4H13 - chains B and C of the 8 polymer chains in the assembly; structure by X-ray diffraction, 3.07 A resolution.

[Chain B]
Molecule: Cytochrome b6-f complex subunit 4
From: Mastigocladus laminosus
UniProtKB: P83792 (PETD_MASLA); residue numbers follow UniProt; this construct covers 1-160
Chain sequence (160 residues; row label = number of the first residue in the row):
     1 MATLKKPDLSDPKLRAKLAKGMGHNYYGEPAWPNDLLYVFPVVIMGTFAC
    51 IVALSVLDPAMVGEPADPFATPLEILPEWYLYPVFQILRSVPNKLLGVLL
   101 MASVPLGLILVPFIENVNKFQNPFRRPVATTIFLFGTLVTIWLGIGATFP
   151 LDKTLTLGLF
Small-molecule neighbours:
  - beta-carotene (BCR): V43, G46, T47
  - chlorophyll a (CLA): Y80, L81, P83, V84, I87, M101, A102, V104, P105, L106, L108, V111, I132, F133, F135, G136, V139, T140, L143
  - heme (HEM): N25, D35, V39, F40, V43, I44
  - dioleoyl-phosphatidylcholine (OPC; (7R,17E)-4-hydroxy-N,N,N,7-tetramethyl-7-[(8E)-octadec-8-enoyloxy]-10-oxo-3,5,9-trioxa-4-phosphaheptacos-17-en-1-aminium 4-oxide), molecule 1: C50, I51, L54
  - dioleoyl-phosphatidylcholine (OPC), molecule 2: I87, L100, S103, V104, G107, L108, V111, I114, E115, V117, N118, R126, P127, V128, A129, I132, L143
  - tridecyl-stigmatellin (TDS; 8-hydroxy-5,7-dimethoxy-3-methyl-2-tridecyl-4H-chromen-4-one), molecule 1: A31, D35, L36, L37, F40, P41
  - tridecyl-stigmatellin (TDS), molecule 2: I75, L76, P77, L81, F85, L88, M101

[Chain C]
Molecule: Apocytochrome f
From: Mastigocladus laminosus
UniProtKB: P83793 (CYF_MASLA); residues 1-289 here correspond to UniProt positions 45-333 (UniProt number = residue number + 44)
Chain sequence (289 residues; row label = number of the first residue in the row):
     1 YPFWAQQTYPPTPREPTGRIVCANCHLAAKPAEVEVPQSVLPDTVFKAVV
    51 KIPYDTKLQQVAADGSKVGLNVGAVLMLPEGFKIAPEERIPEELKKEVGD
   101 VYFQPYKEGQDNVLLVGPLPGEQYQEIVFPVLSPNPTTDKNIHFGKYAIH
   151 LGANRGRGQIYPTGEKSNNNVFTASATGTITKIAKEEDEYGNVKYQVSIQ
   201 TDSGKTVVDTIPAGPELIVSEGQAVKAGEALTNNPNVGGFGQDDTEIVLQ
   251 DPNRVKWMIAFICLVMLAQLMLILKKKQVEKVQAAEMNF
Disordered / not traced: 289
Metal / ion sites: heme Fe: Y1, H26; Cd2+: H143 (shared with 1 residue of chain A)
Small-molecule neighbours:
  - phosphatidic acid (7PH; (1R)-2-(dodecanoyloxy)-1-[(phosphonooxy)methyl]ethyl tetradecanoate): D251, R254, W257, M258, F261
  - heme (HEM): Y1, P2, W4, A5, T8, Y9, C22, C25, H26, Q60, A63, G69, L70, N71, V72, G73, A74, V75, P118, N154, G156, R157, G158, Q159, I160, Y161, P162
UniProt features mapped onto this chain:
  - binding site (heme): Y1, C22, C25, H26

[How chain B and chain C interact]
Pairs across the interface (40; chain B residue first):
  M1(B) - A284(C)  hydrophobic
  A2(B) - E280(C)
  T3(B) - E280(C)
  T3(B) - Q283(C)  hydrogen bond
  L4(B) - M287(C)
  E29(B) - K276(C)  salt bridge
  N34(B) - K276(C)  hydrogen bond (backbone-side chain)
  N34(B) - Q283(C)  hydrogen bond
  D35(B) - K276(C)  salt bridge
  Y38(B) - L272(C)
  Y38(B) - K275(C)
  Y38(B) - K276(C)
  Y38(B) - V279(C)
  V39(B) - K276(C)
  P41(B) - L272(C)  hydrophobic
  V42(B) - Q269(C)  hydrogen bond (backbone-side chain)
  V42(B) - I273(C)  hydrophobic
  M45(B) - V265(C)  hydrophobic
  G46(B) - Q269(C)
  F48(B) - F261(C)  hydrophobic
  A49(B) - I262(C)
  A53(B) - M258(C)  hydrophobic
  V56(B) - Q250(C)  hydrogen bond (backbone-side chain)
  V56(B) - R254(C)
  L57(B) - Q38(C)  hydrogen bond (backbone-side chain)
  L57(B) - Q250(C)
  L57(B) - M258(C)  hydrophobic
  D58(B) - K146(C)  salt bridge
  P59(B) - K146(C)
  P59(B) - V248(C)
  M61(B) - K146(C)
  M61(B) - A148(C)  hydrophobic
  E64(B) - R14(C)  salt bridge
  E64(B) - P16(C)
  D67(B) - P16(C)
  A70(B) - P16(C)  hydrophobic
  A70(B) - T17(C)
  T71(B) - T17(C)
  P72(B) - T17(C)
  L73(B) - T17(C)
Also at the interface, not in a pair above, chain B (31 interface residues in all): P30, P33, L37, V52
Also at the interface, not in a pair above, chain C (30 interface residues in all): G18, R19, S39, Y147, H150, V255, A268

[Summary]
31 residues of chain B face 30 of chain C across their interface; the contacts include 6 hydrogen bonds and 4
salt bridges. Polar pairs include E29(B)-K276(C), D35(B)-K276(C) and D58(B)-K146(C).
Here chain B is Cytochrome b6-f complex subunit 4 and chain C is Apocytochrome f, both from Mastigocladus
laminosus. Entry 4H13 (Crystal Structure of the Cytochrome b6f Complex from Mastigocladus laminosus with TDS)
was determined by X-ray diffraction together with 4H44 from the same study.
